9J8O - chains C and I of the 28 polymer chains in the assembly; structure by electron microscopy, 4.05 A resolution (low resolution: residue-level contacts below are approximate; hydrogen-bond / salt-bridge calls are withheld).

# Chain C
Name: Histone H2A type 1-B/E
Source organism: Homo sapiens
Reference sequence: P04908 (H2A1B_HUMAN); residues 0-129 here correspond to UniProt positions 1-130 (UniProt number = residue number + 1)
Chain sequence (133 residues; row label = number of the first residue in the row; numbers below 1 keep their minus sign (Gly-3 is residue -3)):
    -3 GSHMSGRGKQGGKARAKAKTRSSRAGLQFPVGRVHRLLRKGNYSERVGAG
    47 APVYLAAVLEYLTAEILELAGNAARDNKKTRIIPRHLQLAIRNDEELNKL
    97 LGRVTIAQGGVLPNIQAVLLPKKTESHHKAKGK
Unresolved in the structure: -3 to 10, 119-129
Differences from the reference sequence: expression tag (-3 to -1)
Curated features (UniProtKB/Swiss-Prot):
  - modified residue: Ser1 (N-acetylserine), Arg3 (Citrulline), Lys5 (N6-(2-hydroxyisobutyryl)lysine), Lys9 (N6-(2-hydroxyisobutyryl)lysine), Lys13 (N6-(beta-hydroxybutyryl)lysine), Lys36 (N6-(2-hydroxyisobutyryl)lysine), Lys74 (N6-(2-hydroxyisobutyryl)lysine), Lys75 (N6-(2-hydroxyisobutyryl)lysine), Lys95 (N6-(2-hydroxyisobutyryl)lysine), Gln104 (N5-methylglutamine), Lys118 (N6-(2-hydroxyisobutyryl)lysine), Lys119 (N6-crotonyllysine), Thr120 (Phosphothreonine), Lys125 (N6-crotonyllysine)
  - cross-link (Glycyl lysine isopeptide (Lys-Gly)): Lys13 (interchain with G-Cter in ubiquitin), Lys15 (interchain with G-Cter in ubiquitin), Lys119 (interchain with G-Cter in ubiquitin)

# Chain I
Molecule: 193-nt DNA strand
Source organism: synthetic construct
Sequence (193 nucleotides; row label = number of the first residue in the row):
     4 ATCGGACCCTATCGCGAGCCAGGCCTGAGAATCCGGTGCCGAGGCCGCTC
    54 AATTGGTCGTAGACAGCTCTAGCACCGCTTAAACGCACGTACGCGCTGTC
   104 CCCCGCGTTTTAACCGCCAAGGGGATTACTCCCTAGTCTCCAGGCACGTG
   154 TCAGATATATACATCCAGGCCTTGTGTCGCGAAATTCATAGAT
Unresolved in the structure: 4-14, 191-196

# Interface between chain C and chain I
Residue-residue contacts - 12 pairs, chain C then chain I:
  Arg29(C) - DC148(I)
  Arg42(C) - DT137(I)
  Arg42(C) - DA138(I)
  Val43(C) - DT137(I)
  Val43(C) - DA138(I)
  Gly44(C) - DT137(I)
  Ala45(C) - DT137(I)
  Lys75(C) - DG157(I)
  Lys75(C) - DA158(I)
  Thr76(C) - DA156(I)
  Thr76(C) - DG157(I)
  Arg77(C) - DG157(I)

# In short
8 residues of chain C face 6 of chain I across their interface.
Chain C is Histone H2A type 1-B/E (Homo sapiens) and chain I is a 193-nt DNA strand (synthetic construct); the
structure, Cryo-EM structure of BAF-Lamin A/C IgF-H1-nucleosome complex, was determined by electron microscopy
together with 9J8N from the same study.
